Entry 3GZU (electron microscopy, 3.80 A resolution); this record covers chains K and L of the 15 polymer chains in the assembly.

[Chain K (and L)]
Protein: Intermediate capsid protein VP6
From: Rhesus Rotavirus
Notes: fragment: vp6; chain L of this document is another copy of the same molecule, construct and numbering; everything in this record applies to it too
UniProt: P04509 (VP6_ROTRF); residues 1-397 here = UniProt positions 1-397
Amino-acid sequence (397 residues; numbered 1 to 397; the number before each row is that of its first residue):
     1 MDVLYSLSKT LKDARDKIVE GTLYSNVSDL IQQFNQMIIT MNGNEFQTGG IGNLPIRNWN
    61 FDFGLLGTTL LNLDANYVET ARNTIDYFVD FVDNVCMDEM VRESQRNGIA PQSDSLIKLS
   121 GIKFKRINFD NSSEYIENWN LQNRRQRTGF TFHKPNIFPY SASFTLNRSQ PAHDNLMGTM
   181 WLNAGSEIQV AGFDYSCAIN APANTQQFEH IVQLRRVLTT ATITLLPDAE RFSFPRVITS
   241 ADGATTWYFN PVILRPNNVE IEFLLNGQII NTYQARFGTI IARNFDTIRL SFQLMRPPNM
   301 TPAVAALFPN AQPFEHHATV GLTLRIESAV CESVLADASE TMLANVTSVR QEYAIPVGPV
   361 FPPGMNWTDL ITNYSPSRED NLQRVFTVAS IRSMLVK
Swiss-Prot annotation at these positions:
  - region: Asp-62 to Leu-73 (Interaction with the inner capsid protein VP2)
  - binding site (Zn(2+)): His-153
  - binding site (Ca(2+)): Asn-266, Asp-286
  - mutagenesis: Gln-32 (Q32E: Complete loss of in vitro DLP transcription activity, no effect on particle assembly), Leu-65 (L65D: Loss of in vitro DLP transcriptase activity, no effect on particle assembly; when associated with A-70 or N-70 ...), Leu-70 (L70A: Loss of in vitro DLP transcriptase activity, no effect on particle assembly; when associated with D-65 ...), Leu-71 (L71N: Loss of in vitro DLP assembly and transcriptase activity, and almost complete loss of interaction with VP2; when associated with D-65 or N-70), His-153 (H153S: Impaired homotrimer formation at pH above 7.0. No effect on transcription activity or on VP2-VP6 interaction)

[Chain K / chain L interface]
Contacting residue pairs (12):
  Arg-106(K) with Arg-147(L)
  Asn-107(K) with Arg-147(L)
  Ile-109(K) with Arg-145(L)
  Gln-142(K) with Arg-145(L), hydrogen bond
  Asn-143(K) with Asn-143(L); Arg-145(L)
  Arg-145(K) with Ile-109(L); Gln-142(L), hydrogen bond; Asn-143(L), hydrogen bond; Arg-145(L)
  Ser-375(K) with Asn-266(L)
  Asp-380(K) with Arg-145(L), salt bridge
Other interface residues (no listed pair), chain K (11 interface residues in all): Gln-105, Arg-144, Asn-373
Other interface residues (no listed pair), chain L (8 interface residues in all): Arg-144, Leu-265

[In short]
11 residues of chain K and 8 residues of chain L are in contact, with 3 hydrogen bonds and 1 salt bridge.
Polar contacts include Asp-380(K)/Arg-145(L), Gln-142(K)/Arg-145(L) and Arg-145(K)/Asn-143(L).
Chain K and chain L are both Intermediate capsid protein VP6 (Rhesus Rotavirus); the structure, VP7 recoated
rotavirus DLP, was determined by electron microscopy, deposited together with 3GZT.
